5ECF - chain A; structure by X-ray diffraction, 2.60 A resolution.

== Chain A ==
Protein: Cell wall antigen
From: Talaromyces marneffei PM1
UniProtKB: A0A093VKV7 (A0A093VKV7_TALMA); residue numbers follow UniProt; this construct covers 31-181
Sequence (151 residues; row label = number of the first residue in the row):
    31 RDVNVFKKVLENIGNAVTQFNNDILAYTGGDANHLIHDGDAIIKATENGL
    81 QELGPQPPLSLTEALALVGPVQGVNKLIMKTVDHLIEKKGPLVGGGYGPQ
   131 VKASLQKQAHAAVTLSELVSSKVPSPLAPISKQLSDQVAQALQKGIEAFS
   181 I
Reported in the primary citation:
  - binding site for arachidonic acid: Phe36, Leu40, Val47, Phe50, Ile72, Leu97, Val98, Val101, Val104, Asn105, Ile108, Leu135, Val149, Val153, Leu157, Ser165, Val168, Leu172

== Summary ==
The paper reports a binding site for arachidonic acid at Phe36, Leu40 and Val47 among others.
Chain A is Cell wall antigen (Talaromyces marneffei PM1); the structure, Ligand binding domain 1 of
Penicillium marneffei MP1 protein complexed with arachidonic acids, was determined by X-ray diffraction
together with 6J6F and 5E7X from the same study.
